5JHW - chains C and D of the 4 polymer chains in the assembly; structure by X-ray diffraction, 2.35 A resolution.

[Chain C (and D)]
Molecule: Follistatin
Source organism: Homo sapiens
Notes: chain D of this document is another copy of the same molecule, construct and numbering; everything in this record applies to it too
Reference sequence: P19883 (FST_HUMAN); residues 1-288 here correspond to UniProt positions 30-317 (UniProt number = residue number + 29)
Amino-acid sequence (288 residues; row label = number of the first residue in the row):
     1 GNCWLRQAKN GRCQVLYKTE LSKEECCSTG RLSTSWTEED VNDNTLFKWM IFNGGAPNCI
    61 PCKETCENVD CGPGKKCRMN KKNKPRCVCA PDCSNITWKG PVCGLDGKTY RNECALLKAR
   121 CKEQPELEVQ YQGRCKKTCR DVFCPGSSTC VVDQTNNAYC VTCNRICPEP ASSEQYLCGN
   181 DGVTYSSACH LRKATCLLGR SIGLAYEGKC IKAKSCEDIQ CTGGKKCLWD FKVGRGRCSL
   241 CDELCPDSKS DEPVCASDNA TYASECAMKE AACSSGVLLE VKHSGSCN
Unresolved in the structure: 173-174, 247-250 (chain D: 171-172, 247-248)
Swiss-Prot annotation at these positions:
  - glycosylation (N-linked (GlcNAc...) asparagine): Asn95, Asn259
Cystine bridges: Cys3-Cys26, Cys13-Cys59, Cys27-Cys62, Cys66-Cys77, Cys71-Cys87, Cys89-Cys121, Cys93-Cys114, Cys103-Cys135, Cys139-Cys150, Cys144-Cys160, Cys163-Cys196, Cys167-Cys189, Cys178-Cys210, Cys216-Cys227, Cys221-Cys238, Cys241-Cys273, Cys245-Cys266, Cys255-Cys287
Residues lining bound ligands: citrate anion (FLC): Leu228, Arg237, Cys238, Ser239, Lys269, Ala272, Cys273, Leu278, Glu280

[Interface between chain C and chain D]
Pairs across the interface (24):
  Lys9(C) - Leu244(D)
  Lys9(C) - Pro246(D)
  Asn10(C) - Glu243(D)
  Asn10(C) - Leu244(D)  hydrogen bond (backbone-backbone)
  Gly11(C) - Leu244(D)
  Arg12(C) - Leu240(D)
  Arg12(C) - Asp242(D)  salt bridge
  Arg12(C) - Glu243(D)  salt bridge
  Lys48(C) - Arg192(D)
  Trp49(C) - Leu240(D)  hydrophobic
  Pro57(C) - Asp242(D)
  Asn58(C) - Gly223(D)  hydrogen bond (side chain-backbone)
  Asn58(C) - Gly224(D)
  Asn58(C) - Asp242(D)  hydrogen bond (backbone-side chain)
  Lys84(C) - Leu244(D)
  Arg192(C) - Lys48(D)
  Gly223(C) - Asn58(D)  hydrogen bond (backbone-side chain)
  Gly224(C) - Asn58(D)
  Leu240(C) - Arg12(D)
  Asp242(C) - Pro57(D)
  Asp242(C) - Asn58(D)  hydrogen bond (side chain-backbone)
  Glu243(C) - Asn10(D)
  Leu244(C) - Asn10(D)  hydrogen bond (backbone-backbone)
  Leu244(C) - Gly11(D)
Other interface residues (no listed pair), chain C (17 interface residues in all): Gln7
Other interface residues (no listed pair), chain D (16 interface residues in all): Lys9, Glu39

[Summary]
Chain C and chain D form an interface of 17 and 16 residues respectively; the contacts include 6 hydrogen
bonds and 2 salt bridges. Polar contacts include Arg12(C)-Asp242(D), Arg12(C)-Glu243(D) and
Asn58(C)-Gly223(D). Bound to chain C: citrate anion.
Chain C and chain D are both Follistatin (Homo sapiens); the structure, Crystal Structure of the
GDF11:Follistatin 288 complex, was determined by X-ray diffraction together with 5JI1 and 5UHM from the same
study.
